Entry 4XYQ (X-ray diffraction, 2.40 A resolution); this record covers chains B and A of the 3 polymer chains in the assembly.

Chain B:
Molecule: 16-nt DNA strand
Sequence (16 nucleotides; numbered 1 to 16; the number before each row is that of its first residue):
     1 TTTAACAGTTAAGTAT

Chain A:
Protein: Accessory gene regulator A
Organism: Staphylococcus aureus (strain COL)
Notes: fragment: LytTR domain
UniProt: Q5HEG2 (AGRA_STAAC); residue numbers follow UniProt; this construct covers 137-238
Amino-acid sequence (103 residues; numbered 136 to 238; the number before each row is that of its first residue):
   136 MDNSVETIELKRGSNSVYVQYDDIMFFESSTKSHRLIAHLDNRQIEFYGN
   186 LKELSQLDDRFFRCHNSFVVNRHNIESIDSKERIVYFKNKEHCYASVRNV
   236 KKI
Differences from the reference sequence: expression tag (136)
From the paper describing this entry:
  - binding site for the 16-nt DNA strand (chain B): His169
  - binding site for the 16-nt DNA strand: His200

How chain B and chain A interact:
Residue-residue contacts (13; chain B residue first):
  DT2(B) - Lys236(A)  salt bridge to the phosphate
  DA5(B) - Arg233(A)  base contact
  DA11(B) - Ser164(A)  hydrogen bond to the phosphate
  DA11(B) - Arg198(A)  hydrogen bond to the phosphate
  DA11(B) - Asn201(A)  sugar contact
  DA11(B) - Ser202(A)  hydrogen bond to the phosphate
  DA12(B) - His169(A)  base contact
  DA12(B) - Asn185(A)  phosphate contact
  DA12(B) - Leu186(A)  hydrogen bond to the phosphate
  DA12(B) - Lys187(A)  hydrogen bond to the phosphate
  DA12(B) - Arg198(A)  salt bridge to the phosphate
  DG13(B) - His169(A)  hydrogen bond to the base
  DT14(B) - His169(A)  hydrogen bond to the base
Other interface residues (no listed pair), chain B (7 interface residues in all): DT10

In short:
Chain B and chain A form an interface of 7 and 10 residues respectively; the contacts include 7 hydrogen bonds
and 2 salt bridges. Polar contacts include DG13(B)-His169(A), DT14(B)-His169(A) and DA11(B)-Ser164(A). The
paper reports a binding site for the 16-nt DNA strand (chain B) at His169(A); a binding site for the 16-nt DNA
strand at His200(A).
Here chain B is a 16-nt DNA strand and chain A is Accessory gene regulator A (Staphylococcus aureus (strain
COL)). Entry 4XYQ (Structure of AgrA LytTR domain in complex with promoters) was determined by X-ray
diffraction (same publication as 4XQQ, 4XQJ, 4XQN, 4XXE and 4XYO).
